Entry 9D3T (electron microscopy, 2.80 A resolution); this record covers chains A and I of the 10 polymer chains in the assembly.

# Chain A
Name: Histone H3.2
Source organism: Homo sapiens
Reference sequence: Q71DI3 (H32_HUMAN); residues 43-135 here correspond to UniProt positions 44-136 (UniProt number = residue number + 1)
Amino-acid sequence (93 residues; numbered 43 to 135; the number before each row is that of its first residue):
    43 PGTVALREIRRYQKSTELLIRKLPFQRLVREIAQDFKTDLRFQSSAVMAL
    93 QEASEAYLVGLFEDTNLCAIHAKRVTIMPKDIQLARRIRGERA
Disordered / not traced: 135
Curated features (UniProtKB/Swiss-Prot):
  - modified residue: Lys56 (N6,N6,N6-trimethyllysine), Ser57 (Phosphoserine), Lys64 (N6-(2-hydroxyisobutyryl)lysine), Lys79 (N6,N6,N6-trimethyllysine), Thr80 (Phosphothreonine), Ser86 (Phosphoserine), Thr107 (Phosphothreonine), Lys115 (N6-acetyllysine), Lys122 (N6-(2-hydroxyisobutyryl)lysine)
  - lipidation: Cys110 (S-palmitoyl cysteine)

# Chain I
Molecule: 5S rDNA (noncoding strand)
Source organism: Xenopus borealis
Sequence (100 nucleotides; numbered -53 to 46; the number before each row is that of its first residue; numbers below 1 keep their minus sign (DG-53 is residue -53)):
   -53 GAAAAGACCCTGGCATGGGGAGGAGCTGGGCCCCCCCCAGAAGGCAGCAC
    -3 AAGGGGAGGAAAAGTCAGCCTTGTGCTCGCCTACGGCCATACCACCCTGA

# Interface between chain A and chain I
Pairs across the interface - 15 pairs, chain A then chain I:
  Pro43(A) with DA-5(I), phosphate contact
  Arg63(A) with DG-14(I), phosphate contact; DA-13(I), salt bridge to the phosphate
  Arg72(A) with DC-23(I), salt bridge to the phosphate
  Arg83(A) with DG-24(I), hydrogen bond to the sugar; DC-23(I), phosphate contact
  Phe84(A) with DG-24(I), sugar contact; DC-23(I), hydrogen bond to the phosphate
  Gln85(A) with DG-24(I), phosphate contact
  Ser86(A) with DG-24(I), phosphate contact
  Arg116(A) with DA-3(I), phosphate contact; DA-2(I), phosphate contact
  Val117(A) with DA-3(I), hydrogen bond to the phosphate
  Thr118(A) with DA-3(I), hydrogen bond to the phosphate
  Met120(A) with DA-2(I), phosphate contact
Other interface residues (no listed pair), chain A (12 interface residues in all): Lys115
Other interface residues (no listed pair), chain I (9 interface residues in all): DC-6, DC-4

# Summary
12 residues of chain A and 9 residues of chain I are in contact, with 4 hydrogen bonds and 2 salt bridges.
Polar contacts include Arg83(A)-DG-24(I), Phe84(A)-DC-23(I) and Val117(A)-DA-3(I).
Chain A is Histone H3.2 (Homo sapiens) and chain I is 5S rDNA (noncoding strand) (Xenopus borealis); the
structure, 147-bp 5S rDNA nucleosome cross-linked with glutaraldehyde, was determined by electron microscopy
(same publication as 9D3K, 9D3L, 9D3N, 9D3O, 9D3Q, 9D3R and 9D3S).
